PDB entry 6FTO | X-ray diffraction, 1.60 A resolution | chains B and C of the 3 polymer chains in the assembly

# Chain B
Name: Chromo domain-containing protein 2
Source organism: Schizosaccharomyces pombe
UniProtKB: O42934 (CHP2_SCHPO); residue numbers follow UniProt; this construct covers 316-380
Amino-acid sequence (66 residues; numbered 315 to 380; the number before each row is that of its first residue):
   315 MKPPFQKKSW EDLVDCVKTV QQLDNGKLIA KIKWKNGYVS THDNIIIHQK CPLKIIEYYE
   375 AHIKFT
Differences from the reference sequence: initiating methionine (315)

# Chain C
Name: Chromatin remodeling factor mit1
Source organism: Schizosaccharomyces pombe
Notes: EC 3.6.4.-
UniProtKB: Q9P793 (MIT1_SCHPO); residue numbers follow UniProt; this construct covers 1-81
Amino-acid sequence (81 residues; numbered 1 to 81; the number before each row is that of its first residue):
     1 MPKEDDSLCK IVVRREPLDV LLPYYDASET TVQKILHEND STLSVKFLAG VEALIKKDEL
    61 DKYKNGKACL RVWLKHKSGK R
Disordered / not traced: 1-6
Differences from the reference sequence: conflict Gly-79 (Arg in Q9P793)
Reported in the primary citation:
  - mutagenesis - I11R: abolished localization
  - mutagenesis - I11R: abolished binding to Swi6

# Chain B / chain C interface
Contacting residue pairs (17; chain B residue first):
  Val-334(B) / Cys-9(C)
  Tyr-372(B) / Cys-9(C)
  Tyr-373(B) / Ile-11(C)  hydrophobic
  His-376(B) / Cys-9(C)
  His-376(B) / Lys-10(C)
  His-376(B) / Ile-11(C)  hydrogen bond (backbone-backbone)
  Ile-377(B) / Ile-11(C)
  Lys-378(B) / Lys-10(C)
  Lys-378(B) / Ile-11(C)  hydrogen bond (backbone-backbone)
  Lys-378(B) / Val-12(C)
  Lys-378(B) / Val-13(C)  hydrogen bond (backbone-backbone)
  Phe-379(B) / Val-13(C)
  Phe-379(B) / Arg-15(C)
  Thr-380(B) / Val-12(C)
  Thr-380(B) / Val-13(C)  hydrogen bond (backbone-backbone)
  Thr-380(B) / Arg-14(C)
  Thr-380(B) / Arg-15(C)  hydrogen bond (backbone-backbone)

# In short
The interface between chain B and chain C involves 8 residues on one side and 7 on the other, with 5 hydrogen
bonds. Backbone hydrogen bonds pair His-376(B)/Ile-11(C), Lys-378(B)/Ile-11(C) and Lys-378(B)/Val-13(C). The
paper reports that I11R of chain C abolishes localization; I11R of chain C abolishes binding to Swi6.
Chain B is Chromo domain-containing protein 2 and chain C is Chromatin remodeling factor mit1, both from
Schizosaccharomyces pombe; the structure, Crystal structure of the Chp2 chromoshadow domain in complex with
N-terminal domain of chromatin remodeler Mit1, was determined by X-ray diffraction.
